7D85 - chains B and C of the 3 polymer chains in the assembly; structure by X-ray diffraction, 2.50 A resolution.

[Chain B]
Protein: Anti-ErbB3 Fab heavy chain
From: Homo sapiens
Notes: antibody fragment or engineered binder
Chain sequence (228 residues; numbered 1 to 228; the number before each row is that of its first residue):
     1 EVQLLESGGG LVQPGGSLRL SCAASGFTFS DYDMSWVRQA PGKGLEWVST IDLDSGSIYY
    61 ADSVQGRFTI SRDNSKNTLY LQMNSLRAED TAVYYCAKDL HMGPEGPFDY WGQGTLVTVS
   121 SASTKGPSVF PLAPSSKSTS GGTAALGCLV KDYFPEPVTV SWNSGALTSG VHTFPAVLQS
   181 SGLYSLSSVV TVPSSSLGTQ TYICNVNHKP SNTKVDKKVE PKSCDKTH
Disordered / not traced: 137-140, 223-228
Disulfide bonds: C22-C96, C148-C204

[Chain C]
Protein: Anti-ErbB3 Fab light chain
From: Homo sapiens
Notes: antibody fragment or engineered binder
Chain sequence (216 residues; each row starts with the number of its first residue):
     1 QSVLTQPPSA SGTPGQRVTI SCSGSSSNIG SNSVSWYQQL PGTAPKLLIY SDNHRPSGVP
    61 DRFSGSKSGT SASLAISGLR SEDEADYYCQ GWDTSLSGHV FGGGTKLTVL GQPKAAPSVT
   121 LFPPSSEELQ ANKATLVCLI SDFYPGAVTV AWKADSSPVK AGVETTTPSK QSNNKYAASS
   181 YLSLTPEQWK SHKSYSCQVT HEGSTVEKTV APTECS
Disordered / not traced: 1, 215-216
Disulfide bonds: C22-C89, C138-C197

[Interface between chain B and chain C]
Contacting residue pairs (70; chain B residue first):
  Q39(B) - Q39(C)  hydrogen bond
  Q39(B) - Y88(C)  hydrogen bond
  K43(B) - Y88(C)
  G44(B) - Y88(C)
  L45(B) - Y88(C)  hydrophobic
  L45(B) - F101(C)
  W47(B) - S97(C)
  W47(B) - G98(C)
  W47(B) - H99(C)
  W47(B) - F101(C)
  Y59(B) - W92(C)  hydrophobic
  Y59(B) - S97(C)
  D62(B) - L96(C)
  Y95(B) - Q39(C)  hydrogen bond
  Y95(B) - T43(C)
  Y95(B) - P45(C)
  P104(B) - Y50(C)
  P104(B) - S51(C)
  E105(B) - Y50(C)
  E105(B) - P56(C)
  G106(B) - L47(C)
  G106(B) - Y50(C)
  P107(B) - S35(C)
  P107(B) - Y37(C)  hydrogen bond (backbone-side chain)
  P107(B) - L47(C)
  P107(B) - Q90(C)
  P107(B) - H99(C)
  F108(B) - Y37(C)
  F108(B) - L47(C)
  F108(B) - H99(C)
  F108(B) - F101(C)  hydrophobic
  D109(B) - L47(C)
  Y110(B) - K46(C)
  W111(B) - Y37(C)
  W111(B) - P45(C)
  W111(B) - K46(C)  hydrogen bond (backbone-side chain)
  W111(B) - F101(C)  hydrophobic
  G112(B) - A44(C)
  Q113(B) - A44(C)
  V129(B) - E127(C)
  F130(B) - S125(C)
  F130(B) - E127(C)
  F130(B) - E128(C)
  P131(B) - S125(C)
  P131(B) - E127(C)
  L132(B) - F122(C)
  A133(B) - F122(C)
  A145(B) - T120(C)
  A145(B) - F122(C)
  L146(B) - F122(C)  hydrophobic
  L149(B) - Y181(C)  hydrophobic
  K151(B) - T135(C)
  H172(B) - S169(C)
  H172(B) - K170(C)
  H172(B) - Q171(C)
  H172(B) - A177(C)
  F174(B) - L139(C)  hydrophobic
  F174(B) - A177(C)  hydrophobic
  F174(B) - A178(C)
  F174(B) - S179(C)
  P175(B) - T166(C)
  V177(B) - E164(C)
  V177(B) - T166(C)
  V177(B) - Y181(C)  hydrophobic
  L178(B) - E164(C)
  L186(B) - Y181(C)
  S187(B) - V137(C)
  S187(B) - Y181(C)  hydrogen bond
  V189(B) - L139(C)  hydrophobic
  K217(B) - E127(C)  salt bridge
Other interface residues (no listed pair), chain B (44 interface residues in all): V37, E46, T50, Y60, A176, Q179, S180, K222
Other interface residues (no listed pair), chain C (42 interface residues in all): S2, G42, G103, P123, I140, T165

[In short]
44 residues of chain B face 42 of chain C across their interface; the contacts include 6 hydrogen bonds and 1
salt bridge. Among the polar pairs are K217(B)-E127(C), Q39(B)-Q39(C) and Q39(B)-Y88(C).
Here chain B is Anti-ErbB3 Fab heavy chain and chain C is Anti-ErbB3 Fab light chain, both from Homo sapiens.
Entry 7D85 (Crystal structure of anti-ErbB3 Fab ISU104 in complex with human ErbB3 extracellular domain 3) was
determined by X-ray diffraction.
